8ZV8 - chains B and C of the 3 polymer chains in the assembly; structure by X-ray diffraction, 2.46 A resolution.

== Chain B ==
Protein: Elongin-C
From: Homo sapiens
UniProtKB: Q15369 (ELOC_HUMAN); residue numbers follow UniProt; this construct covers 17-112
Chain sequence (97 residues; row label = number of the first residue in the row):
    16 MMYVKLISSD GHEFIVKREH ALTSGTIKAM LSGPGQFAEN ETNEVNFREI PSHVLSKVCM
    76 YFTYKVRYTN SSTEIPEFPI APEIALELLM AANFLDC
Disordered / not traced: 16, 48-57, 85-87
Construct notes: initiating methionine (16)
Ligand contacts: 4-(hydroxymethyl)-7-oxidanyl-chromen-2-one (A1L2C): Glu-64, Ile-65, Pro-66, Val-69, Glu-102, Met-105, Ala-106, Phe-109
Reported in the primary citation:
  - binding site for 4-(hydroxymethyl)-7-oxidanyl-chromen-2-one: Glu-64, Ile-65, Pro-66, Val-69, Glu-102, Met-105, Ala-106, Phe-109

== Chain C ==
Protein: von Hippel-Lindau disease tumor suppressor
From: Homo sapiens
UniProtKB: P40337 (VHL_HUMAN); residue numbers follow UniProt; this construct covers 54-213
Chain sequence (162 residues; numbered 52 to 213; the number before each row is that of its first residue):
    52 GSMEAGRPRP VLRSVNSREP SQVIFCNRSP RVVLPVWLNF DGEPQPYPTL PPGTGRRIHS
   112 YRGHLWLFRD AGTHDGLLVN QTELFVPSLN VDGQPIFANI TLPVYTLKER CLQVVRSLVK
   172 PENYRRLDIV RSLYEDLEDH PNVQKDLERL TQERIAHQRM GD
Disordered / not traced: 52-62, 133, 142-145, 173-177, 201-213
Construct notes: expression tag (52-53)
Modified positions: Cys-77 (S-(dimethylarsenic)cysteine; CAS)
Curated features (UniProtKB/Swiss-Prot):
  - region: Thr-157 to Val-166 (Interaction with Elongin BC complex)
  - natural variant: Leu-63 (L63P: In PCC), Arg-64 (R64P: In PCC), Ser-65 (S65A: In PCC; S65L: In VHLD; S65W: In VHLD), Val-66 to Gln-73 (deletion: In VHLD), Ser-68 (S68W: In PCC and VHLD), Glu-70 (E70K: In VHLD), Val-74 (V74G: In VHLD), Ile-75 (deletion: In VHLD), Phe-76 (F76I: In VHLD; F76L: In VHLD; F76S: In VHLD; deletion: In VHLD), Asn-78 (N78H: In VHLD; N78S: In VHLD; N78T: In VHLD), Arg-79 (R79P: In VHLD), Ser-80 (S80I: In VHLD; S80N: In PCC and VHLD; S80R: In VHLD), 64 further natural variant entries in UniProt
  - mutagenesis: Tyr-98 (Y98N: No interaction with HIF1A. No HIF1A degradation)

== Interface between chain B and chain C ==
Pairs across the interface (32; chain B residue first):
  Val-73(B) / Leu-158(C)  hydrophobic
  Tyr-76(B) / Tyr-156(C)  hydrogen bond (side chain-backbone)
  Tyr-76(B) / Thr-157(C)
  Tyr-76(B) / Leu-158(C)  hydrogen bond (side chain-backbone)
  Tyr-83(B) / Val-155(C)
  Glu-89(B) / Arg-79(C)
  Ile-90(B) / Leu-153(C)
  Ile-90(B) / Val-155(C)  hydrophobic
  Glu-92(B) / Pro-81(C)
  Glu-92(B) / Arg-82(C)  salt bridge
  Glu-92(B) / Leu-153(C)
  Glu-92(B) / Arg-161(C)  salt bridge
  Phe-93(B) / Leu-158(C)  hydrophobic
  Phe-93(B) / Arg-161(C)  hydrogen bond (backbone-side chain)
  Ile-95(B) / Arg-161(C)
  Ile-95(B) / Cys-162(C)  hydrophobic
  Ile-95(B) / Val-165(C)  hydrophobic
  Pro-97(B) / Leu-169(C)  hydrophobic
  Ala-100(B) / Val-166(C)  hydrophobic
  Leu-101(B) / Ile-180(C)  hydrophobic
  Leu-103(B) / Leu-158(C)  hydrophobic
  Leu-103(B) / Cys-162(C)  hydrophobic
  Leu-104(B) / Lys-159(C)
  Leu-104(B) / Cys-162(C)
  Leu-104(B) / Leu-163(C)  hydrophobic
  Ala-107(B) / Leu-158(C)  hydrophobic
  Ala-107(B) / Lys-159(C)
  Asn-108(B) / Lys-159(C)  hydrogen bond
  Asn-108(B) / Leu-184(C)
  Cys-112(B) / Thr-157(C)
  Cys-112(B) / Leu-158(C)  hydrogen bond (backbone-backbone)
  Cys-112(B) / Lys-159(C)  hydrogen bond (backbone-backbone)
Interface residues without a listed pair, chain B (21 interface residues in all): Tyr-79, Lys-80, Thr-84, Pro-91, Met-105
Interface residues without a listed pair, chain C (24 interface residues in all): Ser-80, Pro-154, Gln-164, Leu-178, Asp-179, Ser-183, Asp-187

== Overview ==
21 residues of chain B and 24 residues of chain C are in contact; the contacts include 6 hydrogen bonds and 2
salt bridges. Polar contacts include Glu-92(B)/Arg-82(C), Glu-92(B)/Arg-161(C) and Tyr-76(B)/Tyr-156(C). Chain
B binds 4-(hydroxymethyl)-7-oxidanyl-chromen-2-one. The paper reports a binding site for
4-(hydroxymethyl)-7-oxidanyl-chromen-2-one at Glu-64(B), Ile-65(B) and Pro-66(B) among others.
Here chain B is Elongin-C and chain C is von Hippel-Lindau disease tumor suppressor, both from Homo sapiens.
Entry 8ZV8 (Crystal structure of VHL-EloB-EloC in complex with a fragment compound 7HC_2 (D7)) was determined
by X-ray diffraction together with 9IPW and 8ZVJ from the same study.
